PDB entry 4YCW | X-ray diffraction, 2.90 A resolution | chains A and D of the 4 polymer chains in the assembly

# Chain A
Name: Lysine--tRNA ligase
From: Homo sapiens
Notes: EC 6.1.1.6; engineered mutation(s): P300T, Q321V, T337S
UniProt: Q15046 (SYK_HUMAN), isoform Q15046-2; residues 70-581 here correspond to UniProt positions 98-609 (UniProt number = residue number + 28)
Chain sequence (513 residues; numbered 69 to 581; the number before each row is that of its first residue):
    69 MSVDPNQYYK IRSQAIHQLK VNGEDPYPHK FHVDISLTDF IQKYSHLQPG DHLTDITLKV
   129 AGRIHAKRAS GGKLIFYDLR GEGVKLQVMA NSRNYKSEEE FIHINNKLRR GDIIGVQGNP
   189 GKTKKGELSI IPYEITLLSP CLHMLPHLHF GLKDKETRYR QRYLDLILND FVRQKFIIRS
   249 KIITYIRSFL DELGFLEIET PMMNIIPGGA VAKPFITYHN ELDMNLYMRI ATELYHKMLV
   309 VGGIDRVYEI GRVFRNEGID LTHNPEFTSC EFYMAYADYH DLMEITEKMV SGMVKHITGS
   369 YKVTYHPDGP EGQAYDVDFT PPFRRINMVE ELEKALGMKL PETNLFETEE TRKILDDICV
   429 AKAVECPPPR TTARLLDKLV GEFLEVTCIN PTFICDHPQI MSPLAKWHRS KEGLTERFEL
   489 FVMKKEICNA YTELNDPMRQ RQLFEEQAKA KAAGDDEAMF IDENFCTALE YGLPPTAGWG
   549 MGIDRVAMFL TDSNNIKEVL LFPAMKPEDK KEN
Disordered / not traced: 69-71, 217-219, 576-581
Sequence notes: initiating methionine (69); conflict Thr300 (Pro328 in Q15046), Val321 (Gln349 in Q15046), Ser337 (Thr365 in Q15046)
Ligand contacts:
  - cladosporin (KRS): Arg323, Glu325, Thr330, His331, Asn332, Phe335, Ser337, Glu494, Ile495, Cys496, Asn497, Gly548, Met549, Gly550, Arg553, Ile564
  - lysine (LYS): Gly277, Ala299, Glu301, Arg323, Glu339, Tyr341, Asn497, Ala498, Tyr499, Glu501, Gly546, Trp547, Gly548

# Chain D
Name: Aminoacyl tRNA synthase complex-interacting multifunctional protein 2
From: Homo sapiens
UniProt: Q13155 (AIMP2_HUMAN); residues 1-36 here = UniProt positions 1-36
Chain sequence (42 residues; each row starts with the number of its first residue):
     1 MPMYQVKPYH GGGAPLRVEL PTCMYRLPNV HGRSYGHHHH HH
Disordered / not traced: 1, 11-42
Sequence notes: expression tag (37-42)

# Chain A / chain D interface
Contacting residue pairs - 17 pairs, chain A then chain D:
  Asp259(A) with Pro8(D); His10(D), salt bridge
  Glu260(A) with Pro8(D)
  Leu261(A) with Val6(D)
  Gly262(A) with Val6(D); Lys7(D); Tyr9(D)
  Phe263(A) with Tyr9(D)
  Leu264(A) with Tyr9(D), hydrophobic
  Arg314(A) with Tyr4(D), hydrogen bond (side chain-backbone); Val6(D)
  Met342(A) with Met3(D), hydrophobic
  Ala343(A) with Met3(D)
  Tyr344(A) with Met3(D); Tyr4(D)
  Ala345(A) with Met3(D), hydrophobic
  Asp349(A) with Met3(D)
Other interface residues (no listed pair), chain A (15 interface residues in all): Ile312, Asp313, Ile353
Other interface residues (no listed pair), chain D (8 interface residues in all): Pro2

# Overview
The interface between chain A and chain D involves 15 residues on one side and 8 on the other, with 1 hydrogen
bond and 1 salt bridge. Among the polar pairs are Asp259(A)-His10(D) and Arg314(A)-Tyr4(D). Ligands of chain
A: lysine and cladosporin.
Here chain A is Lysine--tRNA ligase and chain D is Aminoacyl tRNA synthase complex-interacting multifunctional
protein 2, both from Homo sapiens. Entry 4YCW (Crystal structure of cladosporin in complex with plasmodium
like human lysyl-tRNA synthetase mutant) was determined by X-ray diffraction.
